PDB entry 9JPU | electron microscopy, 3.25 A resolution | chains A and B of the 9 polymer chains in the assembly

# Chain A
Protein: V(D)J recombination-activating protein 1
From: Mus musculus
Notes: EC 3.1.-.-, 2.3.2.27
Reference sequence: P15919 (RAG1_MOUSE); residue numbers follow UniProt; this construct covers 1-1040
Amino-acid sequence (1040 residues; numbered 1 to 1040; the number before each row is that of its first residue):
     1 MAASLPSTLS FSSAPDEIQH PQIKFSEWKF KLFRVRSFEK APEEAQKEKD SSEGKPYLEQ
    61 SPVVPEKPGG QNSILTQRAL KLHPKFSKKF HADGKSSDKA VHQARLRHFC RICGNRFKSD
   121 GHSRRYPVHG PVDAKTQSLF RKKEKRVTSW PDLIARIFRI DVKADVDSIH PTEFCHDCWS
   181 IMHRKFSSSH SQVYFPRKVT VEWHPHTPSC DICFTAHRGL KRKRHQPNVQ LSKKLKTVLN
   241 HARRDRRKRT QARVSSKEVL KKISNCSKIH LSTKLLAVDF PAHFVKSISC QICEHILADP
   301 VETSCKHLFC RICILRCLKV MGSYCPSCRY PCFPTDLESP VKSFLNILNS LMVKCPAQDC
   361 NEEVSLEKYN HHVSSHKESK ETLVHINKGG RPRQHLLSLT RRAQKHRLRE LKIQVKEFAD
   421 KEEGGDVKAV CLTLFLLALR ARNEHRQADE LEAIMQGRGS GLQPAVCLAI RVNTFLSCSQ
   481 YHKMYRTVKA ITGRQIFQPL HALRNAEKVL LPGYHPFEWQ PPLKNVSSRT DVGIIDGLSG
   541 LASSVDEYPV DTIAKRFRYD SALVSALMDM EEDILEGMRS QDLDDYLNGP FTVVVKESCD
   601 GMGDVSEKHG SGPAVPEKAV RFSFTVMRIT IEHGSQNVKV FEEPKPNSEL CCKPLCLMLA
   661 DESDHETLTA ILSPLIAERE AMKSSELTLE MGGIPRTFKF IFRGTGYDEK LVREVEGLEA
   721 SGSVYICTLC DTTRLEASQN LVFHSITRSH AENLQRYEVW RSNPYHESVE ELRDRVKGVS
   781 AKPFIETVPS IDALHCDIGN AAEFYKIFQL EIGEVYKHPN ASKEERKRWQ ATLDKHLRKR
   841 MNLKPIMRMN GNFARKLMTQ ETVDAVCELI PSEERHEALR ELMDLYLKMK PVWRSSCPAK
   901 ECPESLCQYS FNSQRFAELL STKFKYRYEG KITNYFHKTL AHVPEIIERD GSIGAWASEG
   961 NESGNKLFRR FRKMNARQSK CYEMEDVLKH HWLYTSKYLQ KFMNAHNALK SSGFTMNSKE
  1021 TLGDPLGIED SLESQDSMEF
Unresolved in the structure: 1-460, 1009-1040
Bound ions: Ca2+: Asp-600 (shared with 1 residue of chain F); Zn2+: Cys-727, Cys-730, His-937, His-942
Curated features (UniProtKB/Swiss-Prot):
  - zinc finger: Cys-290 to Arg-329 (RING-type), Leu-351 to Lys-380 (RAG1-type)
  - DNA-binding region: Gly-389 to Gln-456 (NBD)
  - binding site (Zn(2+)): Cys-266, His-270, Cys-290, Cys-293, His-295, Cys-305, His-307, Cys-310, Cys-313, Cys-325, Cys-328, Cys-355, Cys-360, His-372, His-376
  - binding site (a divalent metal cation): Asp-600, Asp-708, Glu-962
  - site: Trp-893 (Essential for DNA hairpin formation, participates in base-stacking interactions near the cleavage site)
  - cross-link: Lys-233 (Glycyl lysine isopeptide (Lys-Gly) (interchain with G-Cter in ubiquitin))
  - mutagenesis: Lys-233 (K233M: Abolishes autoubiquitination), His-307 (H307A: Displays lower E3 ligase activity and affects the joining step of V(D)J recombination), Cys-325 (C325G: Loss of E3 ligase activity and affects the joining step of V(D)J recombination), Arg-391 (R391A: Defects in converting nicked products to hairpins; R391L: Impairs DNA-binding and hairpin formation while maintaining some nicking activity), Arg-393 (R393A: Impairs DNA-binding and hairpin formation while maintaining some nicking activity), Arg-401 (R401A: Allows robust hairpin activity), Arg-402 (R402A: Defects in converting nicked products to hairpins), Lys-405 (K405A: Reduced hairpin activity), His-406 (H406A: Allows robust hairpin activity), Arg-407 (R407A: Impairs DNA-binding and reduces hairpin formation without affecting nicking activity), Asn-443 (N443A: Impairs DNA-binding; when associated with A-445), His-445 (H445A: Impairs DNA-binding; when associated with A-443), 23 further mutagenesis entries in UniProt

# Chain B
Protein: V(D)J recombination-activating protein 2
From: Mus musculus
Reference sequence: P21784 (RAG2_MOUSE); numbering as in UniProt (aligned over 1-527)
Amino-acid sequence (527 residues; numbered 1 to 527; the number before each row is that of its first residue):
     1 MSLQMVTVGH NIALIQPGFS LMNFDGQVFF FGQKGWPKRS CPTGVFHFDI KQNHLKLKPA
    61 IFSKDSCYLP PLRYPATCSY KGSIDSDKHQ YIIHGGKTPN NELSDKIYIM SVACKNNKKV
   121 TFRCTEKDLV GDVPEPRYGH SIDVVYSRGK SMGVLFGGRS YMPSTQRTTE KWNSVADCLP
   181 HVFLIDFEFG CATSYILPEL QDGLSFHVSI ARNDTVYILG GHSLASNIRP ANLYRIRVDL
   241 PLGTPAVNCT VLPGGISVSS AILTQTNNDE FVIVGGYQLE NQKRMVCSLV SLGDNTIEIS
   301 EMETPDWTSD IKHSKIWFGS NMGNGTIFLG IPGDNKQAMS EAFYFYTLRC SEEDLSEDQK
   361 IVSNSQTSTE DPGDSTPFED SEEFCFSAEA TSFDGDDEFD TYNEDDEDDE SVTGYWITCC
   421 PTCDVDINTW VPFYSTELNK PAMIYCSHGD GHWVHAQCMD LEERTLIHLS EGSNKYYCNE
   481 HVQIARALQT PKRNPPLQKP PMKSLHKKGS GKVLTPAKKS FLRRLFD
Unresolved in the structure: 82-87, 351-527
Curated features (UniProtKB/Swiss-Prot):
  - zinc finger: Trp-416 to Ile-484 (PHD-type)
  - binding site (Zn(2+)): Cys-419, Cys-423, Cys-446, His-452, His-455, Cys-458, Cys-478, His-481
  - mutagenesis: Asp-128 (D128N: Does not affect the endonuclease activity of the RAG complex), Glu-199 (E199Q: Does not affect the endonuclease activity of the RAG complex), Asp-202 (D202N: Does not affect the endonuclease activity of the RAG complex), Glu-280 (E280Q: Does not affect the endonuclease activity of the RAG complex), Asp-310 (D310N: Does not affect the endonuclease activity of the RAG complex), Asp-358 (D358N: Does not affect the endonuclease activity of the RAG complex), Asp-374 (D374N: Does not affect the endonuclease activity of the RAG complex), Tyr-402 (Y402A: Reduced interaction with histones), Asn-403 (N403A: Reduced interaction with histones), Asp-406 (D406A: Reduced interaction with histones), Glu-407 (E407A: Reduced interaction with histones), Asp-408 (D408A: Induces a slight reduction in V(D)J recombination without affecting interaction with histones), 7 further mutagenesis entries in UniProt

# Interface between chain A and chain B
Contacting residue pairs - 81 pairs, chain A then chain B:
  Asn-525(A) / Ser-164(B)  hydrogen bond (side chain-backbone)
  Asn-525(A) / Arg-167(B)  hydrogen bond (side chain-backbone)
  Asn-525(A) / Thr-168(B)
  Asn-525(A) / Thr-169(B)  hydrogen bond (backbone-backbone)
  Val-526(A) / Thr-169(B)
  Ser-527(A) / Glu-170(B)  hydrogen bond
  Val-532(A) / Glu-170(B)
  Leu-538(A) / Asn-173(B)  hydrogen bond (backbone-side chain)
  Ser-539(A) / Thr-169(B)
  Ser-539(A) / Glu-170(B)
  Ser-539(A) / Lys-171(B)
  Ser-539(A) / Trp-172(B)
  Ser-539(A) / Asn-173(B)  hydrogen bond (backbone-backbone)
  Ser-539(A) / Ser-174(B)
  Gly-540(A) / Lys-171(B)
  Gly-540(A) / Asn-173(B)
  Gly-540(A) / Ser-174(B)
  Leu-541(A) / Asn-173(B)
  Val-545(A) / Arg-229(B)
  Val-545(A) / Tyr-277(B)  hydrophobic
  Val-545(A) / Glu-280(B)
  Val-545(A) / Ile-316(B)  hydrophobic
  Asp-546(A) / Tyr-74(B)
  Asp-546(A) / Phe-206(B)
  Asp-546(A) / His-222(B)
  Asp-546(A) / Arg-229(B)  salt bridge
  Asp-546(A) / Ser-259(B)  hydrogen bond
  Asp-546(A) / Tyr-277(B)
  Glu-547(A) / Tyr-74(B)
  Glu-547(A) / Tyr-138(B)  hydrogen bond
  Glu-547(A) / Arg-159(B)  salt bridge
  Glu-547(A) / Val-175(B)
  Glu-547(A) / Phe-206(B)
  Tyr-548(A) / Gln-16(B)
  Tyr-548(A) / Lys-34(B)  hydrogen bond
  Tyr-548(A) / Arg-73(B)
  Tyr-548(A) / Tyr-74(B)
  Pro-549(A) / Ile-316(B)  hydrophobic
  Arg-556(A) / Thr-169(B)  hydrogen bond (side chain-backbone)
  Arg-558(A) / Glu-170(B)  salt bridge
  Asp-664(A) / Lys-34(B)  salt bridge
  His-665(A) / Trp-36(B)
  His-665(A) / Asn-100(B)
  Glu-666(A) / Lys-34(B)  salt bridge
  Glu-666(A) / Gly-35(B)  hydrogen bond (side chain-backbone)
  Glu-666(A) / Arg-73(B)
  Glu-666(A) / Pro-99(B)
  Glu-666(A) / Asn-101(B)
  Thr-669(A) / Pro-99(B)  hydrogen bond (side chain-backbone)
  Thr-669(A) / Asn-100(B)
  Thr-669(A) / Asn-101(B)  hydrogen bond
  Ala-670(A) / Asn-101(B)  hydrogen bond (backbone-side chain)
  Ala-670(A) / Asn-173(B)  hydrogen bond (backbone-side chain)
  Ser-673(A) / Trp-172(B)  hydrogen bond
  Pro-674(A) / Thr-169(B)
  Pro-674(A) / Trp-172(B)  hydrophobic
  Ala-677(A) / Trp-172(B)  hydrophobic
  Glu-678(A) / Thr-169(B)  hydrogen bond
  Tyr-757(A) / Trp-36(B)
  Tyr-757(A) / Pro-70(B)
  Arg-761(A) / Cys-67(B)
  Arg-761(A) / Tyr-68(B)  hydrogen bond (backbone-backbone)
  Arg-761(A) / Tyr-108(B)
  Arg-761(A) / Glu-126(B)  salt bridge
  Ser-762(A) / Cys-67(B)  hydrogen bond (backbone-side chain)
  Asn-763(A) / Ser-66(B)  hydrogen bond (side chain-backbone)
  Asn-763(A) / Tyr-68(B)
  His-766(A) / Lys-64(B)
  His-766(A) / Asp-65(B)
  Glu-767(A) / Lys-64(B)
  Ser-768(A) / Lys-64(B)
  Val-769(A) / Ile-61(B)  hydrophobic
  Val-769(A) / Tyr-68(B)
  Leu-772(A) / Tyr-68(B)  hydrophobic
  Arg-773(A) / Arg-39(B)
  Arg-773(A) / Pro-42(B)
  Ser-780(A) / Trp-36(B)
  Ala-781(A) / Trp-36(B)  hydrophobic
  Lys-782(A) / Trp-36(B)
  Lys-782(A) / Asn-100(B)  hydrogen bond (backbone-side chain)
  Lys-782(A) / Glu-102(B)  salt bridge
Other interface residues (no listed pair), chain A (45 interface residues in all): Ile-535, Ala-542, Ser-544, Asp-551, Ala-614, Ser-723, Trp-760, Phe-784
Other interface residues (no listed pair), chain B (45 interface residues in all): Pro-17, Pro-37, Lys-106, Lys-315, Lys-336

# In short
Chain A and chain B each contribute 45 residues to their interface; the contacts include 21 hydrogen bonds and
7 salt bridges. Among the polar pairs are Asp-546(A)/Arg-229(B), Glu-547(A)/Arg-159(B) and
Arg-558(A)/Glu-170(B).
Here chain A is V(D)J recombination-activating protein 1 and chain B is V(D)J recombination-activating protein
2, both from Mus musculus. Entry 9JPU (CryoEM structure of mouse RAG SEC-PHD) was determined by electron
microscopy (same publication as 9JPX, 9JQN, 9JTS and 9JTU).
